2CXB - chain A; structure by X-ray diffraction, 1.95 A resolution.

== Chain A ==
Molecule: Cytochrome C2
Source organism: Rhodobacter sphaeroides
UniProtKB: P00095 (CYC2_RHOSH); residues 1-124 here correspond to UniProt positions 22-145 (UniProt number = residue number + 21)
Chain sequence (124 residues; numbered 1 to 124; the number before each row is that of its first residue):
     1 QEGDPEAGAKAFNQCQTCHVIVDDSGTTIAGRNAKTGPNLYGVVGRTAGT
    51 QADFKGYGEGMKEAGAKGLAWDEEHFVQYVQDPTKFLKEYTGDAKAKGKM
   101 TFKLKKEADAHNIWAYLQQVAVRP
Disordered / not traced: 1
Covalently attached groups: heme c (HEC) linked to Cys15, Cys18
Bound ions: heme c Fe: His19, Met100
Ligand contacts: heme c (HEC): Gln14, Thr17, His19, Thr36, Gly37, Pro38, Leu40, Val43, Arg46, Ala48, Gly49, Phe54, Gly56, Tyr57, Gly58, Met61, Trp71, Phe76, Tyr79, Val80, Leu87, Gly98, Lys99, Met100, Thr101, Phe102, Leu104, Ile113

== Summary ==
Covalently linked heme c: at Cys15. The heme c Fe site is built by His19 and Met100.
Chain A is Cytochrome C2 (Rhodobacter sphaeroides); the structure, Crystallization and X-ray structure
determination of cytochrome C2 from rhodobacter sphaeroides in three crystal forms, was determined by X-ray
diffraction (same publication as 1CXC and 1CXA).
